PDB entry 4IPS | X-ray diffraction, 1.20 A resolution | chain A

# Chain A
Name: Cytochrome P450 121
From: Mycobacterium tuberculosis
Notes: EC 1.14.-.-
UniProt: P0A514 (CP121_MYCTU); residue numbers follow UniProt; this construct covers 2-396
Chain sequence (395 residues; numbered 2 to 396; the number before each row is that of its first residue):
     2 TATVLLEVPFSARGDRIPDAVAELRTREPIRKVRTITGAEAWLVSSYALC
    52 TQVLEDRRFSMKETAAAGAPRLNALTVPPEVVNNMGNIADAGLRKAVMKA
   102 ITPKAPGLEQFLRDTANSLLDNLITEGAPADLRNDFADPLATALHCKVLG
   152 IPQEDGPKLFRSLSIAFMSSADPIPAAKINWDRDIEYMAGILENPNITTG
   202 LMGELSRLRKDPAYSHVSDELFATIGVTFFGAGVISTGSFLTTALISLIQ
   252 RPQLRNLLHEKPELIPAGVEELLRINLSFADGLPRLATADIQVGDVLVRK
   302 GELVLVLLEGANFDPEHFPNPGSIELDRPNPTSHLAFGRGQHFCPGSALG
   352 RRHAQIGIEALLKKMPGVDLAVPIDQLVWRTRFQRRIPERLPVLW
Disordered / not traced: 2
Ion coordination: heme Fe near C345 (its only coordinating residue here)
Ligand contacts:
  - 1G4 ((3S,6S)-3,6-bis(4-hydroxybenzyl)piperazin-2-one): M62, N74, T77, V78, V82, V83, N85, A167, F168, W182, V228, T229, A233, P285, Q385
  - heme (HEM): M62, M86, I102, H146, F230, A233, G234, S237, T238, F241, L274, F280, L284, R286, L309, L336, A337, F338, G339, Q342, H343, C345, P346, G347, L350, G351
Reported in the primary citation:
  - binding site for 1G4: M62, N85, F168, W182

# In short
Chain A binds heme and compound 1G4. From the paper: a binding site for 1G4 at M62, N85 and F168 among others.
Chain A is Cytochrome P450 121 (Mycobacterium tuberculosis); the structure, Substrate and reaction specificity
of Mycobacterium tuberculosis cytochrome P450 CYP121, was determined by X-ray diffraction together with 4IPW,
4IQ7 and 4IQ9 from the same study.
